Entry 6TA9 (X-ray diffraction, 1.36 A resolution); this record covers chain A.

[Chain A]
Molecule: SLT domain-containing protein
Source organism: Bdellovibrio bacteriovorus (strain ATCC 15356 / DSM 50701 / NCIB 9529 / HD100)
UniProtKB: Q6MQY8 (Q6MQY8_BDEBA); numbering as in UniProt (aligned over 1-254)
Amino-acid sequence (254 residues; row label = number of the first residue in the row):
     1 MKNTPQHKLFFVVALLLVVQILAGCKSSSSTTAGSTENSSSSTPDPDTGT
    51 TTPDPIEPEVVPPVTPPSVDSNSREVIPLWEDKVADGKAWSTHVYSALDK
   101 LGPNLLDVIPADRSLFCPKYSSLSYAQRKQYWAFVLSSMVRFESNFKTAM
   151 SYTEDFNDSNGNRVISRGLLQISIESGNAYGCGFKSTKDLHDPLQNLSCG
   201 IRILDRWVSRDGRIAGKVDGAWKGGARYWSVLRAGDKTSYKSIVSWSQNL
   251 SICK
Unresolved in the structure: 1-72
Differences from the reference sequence: conflict Ser73 (Leu in Q6MQY8)
Cystine bridges: Cys117-Cys253, Cys182-Cys199
What the authors report for this chain:
  - contacts within the chain: Tyr152-Glu154 (hydrophobic contact), Glu154-Ser166 (hydrogen bond), Glu154-Phe156 (hydrophobic contact), Ser176-Tyr228 (hydrogen bond)
  - catalytic residues: Glu143, Glu154 (proposed by the authors, not directly observed)
  - mutagenesis - E143Q, E154Q: abolished catalytic activity
  - mutagenesis - Y228A: decreased catalytic activity on GlcNAc-deacetylated peptidoglycan
  - specificity-determining residues: Met150, Tyr152, Tyr228 (proposed by the authors, not directly observed)
  - mutagenesis - Y228A: unchanged catalytic activity on acetylated material

[Summary]
The paper reports catalytic residues Glu143 and Glu154; E143Q and E154Q abolish catalytic activity.
Chain A is SLT domain-containing protein (Bdellovibrio bacteriovorus (strain ATCC 15356 / DSM 50701 / NCIB
9529 / HD100)); the structure, Bd0314 DslA wild-type form 1, was determined by X-ray diffraction, deposited
together with 6TAB, 6TAD and 6TAF.
